2EXY - chains E and F of the 6 polymer chains in the assembly; structure by X-ray diffraction, 3.10 A resolution.

Chain E:
Molecule: Fab Fragment (Heavy Chain)
Organism: Mus musculus
Notes: antibody fragment or engineered binder
Amino-acid sequence (222 residues; each row starts with the number of its first residue):
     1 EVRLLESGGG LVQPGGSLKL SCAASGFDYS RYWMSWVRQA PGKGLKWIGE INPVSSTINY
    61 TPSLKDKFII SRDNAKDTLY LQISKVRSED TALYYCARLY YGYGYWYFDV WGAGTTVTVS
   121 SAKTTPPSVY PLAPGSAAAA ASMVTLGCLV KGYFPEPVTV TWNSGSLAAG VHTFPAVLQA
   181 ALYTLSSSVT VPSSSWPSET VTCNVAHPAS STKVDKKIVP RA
Unresolved in the structure: 1
Cystine bridges: Cys-22/Cys-96, Cys-148/Cys-203

Chain F:
Molecule: Fab Fragment (Light Chain)
Organism: Mus musculus
Notes: antibody fragment or engineered binder
Amino-acid sequence (211 residues; each row starts with the number of its first residue):
     1 DIVLTQSPAI MSAAPGDKVT MTCSASSSVS YIHWYQQKSG TSPKRWIYDT SKLTSGVPVR
    61 FSGSGSGTSY SLTINTMEAE DAATYYCQQW SSHPQTFGGG TKLEILRADA APTVSIFPPS
   121 SEQLTSGGAS VVCFLNNFYP KDINVKWKID GSERQNGVLN SWTDQDSKDS TYSMSSTLTL
   181 TKDEYERHNS YTCEATHKTS TSPIVKSFNR A
Cystine bridges: Cys-23/Cys-87, Cys-133/Cys-193

Chain E / chain F interface:
Pairs across the interface - 82 pairs, chain E then chain F:
  Val-37(E) / Phe-97(F)  hydrophobic
  Gln-39(E) / Gln-37(F)  hydrogen bond
  Gln-39(E) / Tyr-86(F)  hydrogen bond
  Leu-45(E) / Pro-43(F)  hydrophobic
  Leu-45(E) / Tyr-86(F)  hydrophobic
  Leu-45(E) / Phe-97(F)
  Trp-47(E) / Pro-94(F)  hydrophobic
  Trp-47(E) / Gln-95(F)
  Glu-50(E) / Trp-90(F)
  Glu-50(E) / Gln-95(F)
  Asn-59(E) / His-93(F)
  Pro-62(E) / Asp-1(F)
  Tyr-95(E) / Gln-37(F)  hydrogen bond
  Tyr-95(E) / Ser-42(F)
  Tyr-95(E) / Pro-43(F)
  Leu-99(E) / Trp-90(F)  hydrophobic
  Gly-102(E) / Asp-49(F)
  Tyr-103(E) / Tyr-31(F)  hydrophobic
  Tyr-103(E) / Asp-49(F)  hydrogen bond (backbone-side chain)
  Tyr-103(E) / Lys-52(F)
  Tyr-105(E) / Ser-30(F)
  Tyr-105(E) / Tyr-31(F)  hydrophobic
  Tyr-105(E) / His-33(F)  hydrogen bond (backbone-side chain)
  Tyr-105(E) / Ser-91(F)
  Trp-106(E) / His-33(F)  hydrogen bond (backbone-side chain)
  Trp-106(E) / Trp-90(F)
  Tyr-107(E) / His-33(F)
  Tyr-107(E) / Tyr-35(F)
  Tyr-107(E) / Arg-45(F)  hydrogen bond
  Tyr-107(E) / Tyr-48(F)  hydrophobic
  Phe-108(E) / Tyr-35(F)  hydrogen bond (backbone-side chain)
  Phe-108(E) / Gln-88(F)
  Phe-108(E) / Trp-90(F)  hydrophobic
  Phe-108(E) / Gln-95(F)
  Phe-108(E) / Phe-97(F)  hydrophobic
  Asp-109(E) / Arg-45(F)  salt bridge
  Trp-111(E) / Tyr-35(F)
  Trp-111(E) / Pro-43(F)
  Trp-111(E) / Phe-97(F)  hydrophobic
  Gly-112(E) / Ser-42(F)  hydrogen bond (backbone-side chain)
  Ala-113(E) / Ser-42(F)
  Tyr-130(E) / Ser-120(F)
  Tyr-130(E) / Gln-123(F)
  Pro-131(E) / Ser-120(F)
  Pro-131(E) / Glu-122(F)
  Leu-132(E) / Phe-117(F)
  Leu-132(E) / Val-132(F)  hydrophobic
  Leu-132(E) / Phe-134(F)  hydrophobic
  Ala-133(E) / Phe-117(F)
  Ala-133(E) / Pro-118(F)
  Gly-135(E) / Pro-118(F)
  Thr-145(E) / Ser-115(F)
  Thr-145(E) / Phe-117(F)
  Thr-145(E) / Phe-134(F)
  Leu-146(E) / Phe-134(F)
  Leu-149(E) / Ser-130(F)
  Lys-151(E) / Gln-123(F)
  Lys-151(E) / Ser-130(F)
  Lys-151(E) / Thr-179(F)
  His-172(E) / Asn-136(F)
  His-172(E) / Ser-173(F)  hydrogen bond
  Phe-174(E) / Phe-134(F)  hydrophobic
  Phe-174(E) / Asn-136(F)
  Phe-174(E) / Ser-161(F)
  Phe-174(E) / Thr-163(F)
  Phe-174(E) / Ser-173(F)
  Phe-174(E) / Met-174(F)
  Phe-174(E) / Ser-175(F)
  Pro-175(E) / Ser-161(F)  hydrogen bond (backbone-side chain)
  Pro-175(E) / Trp-162(F)
  Pro-175(E) / Thr-163(F)
  Val-177(E) / Asn-160(F)
  Val-177(E) / Ser-161(F)
  Gln-179(E) / Leu-159(F)
  Ser-186(E) / Ser-175(F)
  Ser-187(E) / Phe-134(F)
  Ser-188(E) / Phe-134(F)
  Ser-188(E) / Asn-136(F)  hydrogen bond
  Arg-221(E) / Pro-118(F)  hydrogen bond (side chain-backbone)
  Arg-221(E) / Pro-119(F)  hydrogen bond (side chain-backbone)
  Arg-221(E) / Ser-120(F)
  Arg-221(E) / Ser-121(F)
Other interface residues (no listed pair), chain E (45 interface residues in all): Lys-43, Gly-44, Lys-46, Pro-134, Gly-147, Thr-173, Thr-190, Lys-216
Other interface residues (no listed pair), chain F (45 interface residues in all): Thr-41, Ser-126, Asn-137, Thr-177

Summary:
The chain E/chain F interface involves 45 residues from each chain; the contacts include 14 hydrogen bonds and
1 salt bridge. Among the polar pairs are Asp-109(E)/Arg-45(F), Gln-39(E)/Gln-37(F) and Gln-39(E)/Tyr-86(F).
Here chain E is Fab Fragment (Heavy Chain) and chain F is Fab Fragment (Light Chain), both from Mus musculus.
Entry 2EXY (Crystal structure of the E148Q Mutant of EcClC, Fab complexed in absence of bound ions) was
determined by X-ray diffraction together with 2EXW and 2EZ0 from the same study.
